PDB entry 9BY8 | electron microscopy, 3.88 A resolution | chains A and B of the 4 polymer chains in the assembly

Chain A (and B):
Molecule: Ribonucleoside-diphosphate reductase subunit alpha
Source organism: Bacillus subtilis
Notes: EC 1.17.4.1; chain B of this document is another copy of the same molecule, construct and numbering; everything in this record applies to it too
Reference sequence: P50620 (RIR1_BACSU); numbering as in UniProt (aligned over 1-700)
Amino-acid sequence (700 residues; each row starts with the number of its first residue):
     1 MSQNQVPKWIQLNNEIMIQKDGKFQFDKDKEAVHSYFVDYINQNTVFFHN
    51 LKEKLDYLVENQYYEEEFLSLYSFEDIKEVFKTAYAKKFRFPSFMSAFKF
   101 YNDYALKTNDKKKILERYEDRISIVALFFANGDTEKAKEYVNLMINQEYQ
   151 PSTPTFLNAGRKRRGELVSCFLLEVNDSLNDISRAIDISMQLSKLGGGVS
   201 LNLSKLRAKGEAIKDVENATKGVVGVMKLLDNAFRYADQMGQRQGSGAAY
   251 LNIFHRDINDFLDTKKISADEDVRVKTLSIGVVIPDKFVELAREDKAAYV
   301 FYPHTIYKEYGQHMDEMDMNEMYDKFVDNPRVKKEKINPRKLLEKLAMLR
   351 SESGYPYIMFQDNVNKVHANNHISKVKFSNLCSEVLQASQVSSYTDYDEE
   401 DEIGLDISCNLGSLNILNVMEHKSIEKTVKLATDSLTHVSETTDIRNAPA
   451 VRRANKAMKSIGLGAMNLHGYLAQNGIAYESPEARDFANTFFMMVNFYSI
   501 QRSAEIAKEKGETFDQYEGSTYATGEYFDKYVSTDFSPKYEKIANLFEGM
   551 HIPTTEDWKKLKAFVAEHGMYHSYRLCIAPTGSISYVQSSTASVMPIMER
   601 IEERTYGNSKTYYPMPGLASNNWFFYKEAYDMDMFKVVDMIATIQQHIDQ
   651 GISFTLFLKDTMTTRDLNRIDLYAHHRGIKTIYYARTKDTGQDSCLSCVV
Unresolved in the structure: 1-5, 689-700
Small-molecule neighbours:
  - ATP (adenosine-5'-triphosphate): V33, H34, F37, V38, N42, F89, R90, F91, R117
  - 2'-deoxyguanosine-5'-diphosphate (DGI): V46, F47, F48, H49, N50, L51, K54, K78, F81, K82, Y85, D120
  - dTTP (TTP), molecule 1: D177, S178, L179, N180, I182, L206, R207, A212, I213, K214, A219, T220, K221, H304
  - dTTP (TTP), molecule 2: K194, Y236, A237, D238, Q239
Swiss-Prot annotation at these positions:
  - active site: N380 (Proton acceptor), C382 (Cysteine radical intermediate), E384 (Proton acceptor)
  - binding site (substrate): T153, S169, C170, G198, N380 to E384, P580 to I584
  - site: C170 (Important for hydrogen atom transfer), D177 (Allosteric effector binding), R207 (Allosteric effector binding), C409 (Important for hydrogen atom transfer), Y683 (Important for electron transfer), Y684 (Important for electron transfer), C695 (Interacts with thioredoxin/glutaredoxin), C698 (Interacts with thioredoxin/glutaredoxin)
  - mutagenesis: H255 (H255Y: In ts-A 73; temperature-sensitive lethal mutation)
Reported in the primary citation:
  - catalytic residues: C382 (citing earlier work)

Chain A / chain B interface:
Residue-residue contacts (64):
  L179(A) with M190(B); Q191(B); K194(B); Y236(B), hydrophobic
  N180(A) with Q191(B), hydrogen bond; N447(B)
  I182(A) with Y236(B)
  S183(A) with D187(B), hydrogen bond; M190(B)
  R184(A) with R184(B)
  D187(A) with S183(B), hydrogen bond
  M190(A) with L179(B); S183(B)
  Q191(A) with L179(B); N180(B)
  K194(A) with L179(B); K214(B)
  I213(A) with M240(B), hydrophobic
  D215(A) with R163(B)
  V216(A) with M240(B), hydrophobic; Q242(B)
  A219(A) with M240(B); G241(B)
  K221(A) with R235(B); Y236(B); D238(B), salt bridge
  G225(A) with Y236(B)
  V226(A) with Y236(B)
  L229(A) with N232(B); A233(B), hydrophobic; Y236(B), hydrophobic
  N232(A) with K228(B); L229(B); N232(B), hydrogen bond
  A233(A) with L229(B), hydrophobic
  R235(A) with K221(B)
  Y236(A) with L179(B), hydrophobic; I182(B); K221(B); G225(B); V226(B); L229(B), hydrophobic
  D238(A) with K221(B), salt bridge
  M240(A) with V216(B), hydrophobic; E217(B); N218(B)
  D396(A) with R446(B); N447(B), hydrogen bond
  Y397(A) with D401(B), hydrogen bond; I403(B); R446(B); N447(B); P449(B), hydrophobic
  D398(A) with R446(B), salt bridge
  D401(A) with Y397(B), hydrogen bond
  I403(A) with Y397(B)
  R446(A) with D396(B); Y397(B); D398(B), salt bridge
  N447(A) with N180(B), hydrogen bond; D396(B), hydrogen bond; Y397(B)
  P449(A) with Y397(B), hydrophobic
  R452(A) with D398(B), salt bridge
Also at the interface, not in a pair above, chain A (36 interface residues in all): R163, I186, G222, Y394
Also at the interface, not in a pair above, chain B (37 interface residues in all): D215, A219

Summary:
36 residues of chain A and 37 residues of chain B are in contact, with 9 hydrogen bonds and 5 salt bridges.
Polar contacts include K221(A)-D238(B), D398(A)-R446(B) and R452(A)-D398(B). Chain A binds dTTP, ATP and
2'-deoxyguanosine-5'-diphosphate. From the paper: the catalytic residue C382(A).
Chain A and chain B are both Ribonucleoside-diphosphate reductase subunit alpha (Bacillus subtilis); the
structure, Class 9 model for product condition of Bacillus subtilis ribonucleotide reductase complex, was
determined by electron microscopy together with 9BW3, 9BWX, 9BX2, 9BX3, 9BX6, 9BX8 and 39 further entries from
the same study.
